PDB entry 6RJD | electron microscopy, 3.30 A resolution | chains C and D of the 4 polymer chains in the assembly

# Chain C
Name: Streptococcus Thermophilus 1 Cas9
From: Streptococcus thermophilus DGCC 7710
Notes: EC 3.1.-.-
Amino-acid sequence (1121 residues; row label = number of the first residue in the row):
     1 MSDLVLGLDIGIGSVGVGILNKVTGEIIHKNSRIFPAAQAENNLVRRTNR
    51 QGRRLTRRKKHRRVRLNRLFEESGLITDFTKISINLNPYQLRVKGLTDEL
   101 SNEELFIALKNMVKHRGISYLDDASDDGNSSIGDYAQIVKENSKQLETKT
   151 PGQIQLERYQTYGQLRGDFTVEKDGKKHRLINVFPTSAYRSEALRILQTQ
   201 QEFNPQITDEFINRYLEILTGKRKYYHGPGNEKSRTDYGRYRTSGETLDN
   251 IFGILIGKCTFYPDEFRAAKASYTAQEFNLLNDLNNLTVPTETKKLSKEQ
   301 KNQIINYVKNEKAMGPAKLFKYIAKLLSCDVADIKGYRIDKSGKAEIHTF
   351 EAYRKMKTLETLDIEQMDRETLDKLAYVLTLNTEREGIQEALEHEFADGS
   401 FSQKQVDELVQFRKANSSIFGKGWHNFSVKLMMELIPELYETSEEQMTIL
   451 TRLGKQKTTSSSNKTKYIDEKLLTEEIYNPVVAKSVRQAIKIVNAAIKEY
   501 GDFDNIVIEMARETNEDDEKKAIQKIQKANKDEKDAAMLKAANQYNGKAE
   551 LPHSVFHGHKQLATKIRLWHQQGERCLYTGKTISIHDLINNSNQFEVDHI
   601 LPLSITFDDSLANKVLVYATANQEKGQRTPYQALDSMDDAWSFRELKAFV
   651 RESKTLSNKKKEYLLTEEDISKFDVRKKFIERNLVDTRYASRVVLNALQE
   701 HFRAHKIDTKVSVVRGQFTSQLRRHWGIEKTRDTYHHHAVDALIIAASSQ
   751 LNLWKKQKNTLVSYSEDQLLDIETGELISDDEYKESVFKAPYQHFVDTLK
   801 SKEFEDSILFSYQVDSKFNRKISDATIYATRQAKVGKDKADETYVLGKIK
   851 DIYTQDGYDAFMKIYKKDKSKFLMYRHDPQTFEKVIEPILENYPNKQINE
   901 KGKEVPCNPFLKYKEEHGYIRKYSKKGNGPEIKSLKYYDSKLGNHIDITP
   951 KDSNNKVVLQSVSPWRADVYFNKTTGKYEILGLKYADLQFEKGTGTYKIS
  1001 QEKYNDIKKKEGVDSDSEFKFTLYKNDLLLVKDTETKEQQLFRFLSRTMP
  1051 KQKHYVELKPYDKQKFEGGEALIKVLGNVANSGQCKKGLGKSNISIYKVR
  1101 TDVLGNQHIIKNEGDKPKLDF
Unresolved in the structure: 1-2, 123-132, 290-295, 511-689, 714-735, 750-804, 893-908
What the authors report for this chain:
  - binding site for ntPAM: Lys1086

# Chain D
Molecule: sgRNA
From: Streptococcus thermophilus DGCC 7710
Sequence (117 nucleotides; numbered 1 to 117; the number before each row is that of its first residue):
     1 GUUGCGUUGAUAAAAGUAUUGUUUUUGUACUCUCAAGAUUCAAUAAUCUU
    51 GCAGAAGCUACAAAGAUAAGGCUUCAUGCCGAAAUCAACACCCUGUCAUU
   101 UUAUGGCAGGGUGUUUU
Unresolved in the structure: 1, 34-52, 93-109, 116-117

# Interface between chain C and chain D
Contacting residue pairs - 205 pairs, chain C then chain D:
  Ala38(C) - A84(D)  sugar contact
  Asn42(C) - A83(D)  sugar contact
  Asn43(C) - A13(D)  phosphate contact
  Asn43(C) - A14(D)  phosphate contact
  Asn43(C) - A83(D)  sugar contact
  Arg46(C) - A82(D)  salt bridge to the phosphate
  Arg46(C) - A83(D)  sugar contact
  Arg47(C) - A13(D)  salt bridge to the phosphate
  Arg47(C) - A14(D)  salt bridge to the phosphate
  Arg47(C) - A15(D)  phosphate contact
  Asn49(C) - A82(D)  hydrogen bond to the base
  Arg50(C) - A14(D)  salt bridge to the phosphate
  Arg50(C) - A15(D)  salt bridge to the phosphate
  Arg50(C) - G81(D)  phosphate contact
  Gln51(C) - A15(D)  base contact
  Gln51(C) - G16(D)  base contact
  Arg53(C) - A68(D)  phosphate contact
  Arg53(C) - G81(D)  base contact
  Arg53(C) - A82(D)  salt bridge to the phosphate
  Arg54(C) - A15(D)  salt bridge to the phosphate
  Arg54(C) - G16(D)  phosphate contact
  Arg54(C) - C80(D)  salt bridge to the phosphate
  Leu55(C) - U17(D)  base contact
  Leu55(C) - A18(D)  phosphate contact
  Thr56(C) - U67(D)  base contact
  Arg57(C) - C79(D)  salt bridge to the phosphate
  Arg57(C) - C80(D)  salt bridge to the phosphate
  Arg58(C) - G16(D)  salt bridge to the phosphate
  Arg58(C) - U17(D)  salt bridge to the phosphate
  Arg58(C) - G78(D)  salt bridge to the phosphate
  Arg58(C) - C79(D)  salt bridge to the phosphate
  Lys60(C) - A66(D)  phosphate contact
  Lys60(C) - U67(D)  salt bridge to the phosphate
  His61(C) - A76(D)  hydrogen bond to the sugar
  His61(C) - G78(D)  phosphate contact
  Arg62(C) - A18(D)  salt bridge to the phosphate
  Arg63(C) - G65(D)  salt bridge to the phosphate
  Arg63(C) - A66(D)  salt bridge to the phosphate
  Arg65(C) - U77(D)  phosphate contact
  Arg65(C) - G78(D)  salt bridge to the phosphate
  Arg68(C) - C75(D)  hydrogen bond to the base
  Arg68(C) - A76(D)  base contact
  Ile84(C) - A63(D)  hydrogen bond to the sugar
  Ile84(C) - A64(D)  sugar contact
  Asn85(C) - U26(D)  hydrogen bond to the sugar
  Asn85(C) - G27(D)  hydrogen bond to the sugar
  Asn87(C) - A62(D)  sugar contact
  Tyr89(C) - A62(D)  phosphate contact
  Tyr89(C) - A63(D)  hydrogen bond to the phosphate
  Lys110(C) - A64(D)  hydrogen bond to the phosphate
  Lys110(C) - G65(D)  salt bridge to the phosphate
  Asn111(C) - A64(D)  phosphate contact
  Lys114(C) - A64(D)  salt bridge to the phosphate
  Lys114(C) - G65(D)  salt bridge to the phosphate
  His115(C) - U19(D)  salt bridge to the phosphate
  His115(C) - U20(D)  salt bridge to the phosphate
  Arg116(C) - U17(D)  phosphate contact
  Arg116(C) - A18(D)  salt bridge to the phosphate
  Arg116(C) - U19(D)  phosphate contact
  Gly117(C) - A18(D)  sugar contact
  Ile118(C) - A18(D)  sugar contact
  Tyr159(C) - C61(D)  sugar contact
  Tyr159(C) - A62(D)  sugar contact
  Gly163(C) - C61(D)  hydrogen bond to the sugar
  Gln164(C) - C61(D)  phosphate contact
  Gln164(C) - A62(D)  phosphate contact
  Leu165(C) - A62(D)  hydrogen bond to the phosphate
  Arg166(C) - U20(D)  salt bridge to the phosphate
  Arg166(C) - A62(D)  hydrogen bond to the phosphate
  Arg166(C) - A63(D)  salt bridge to the phosphate
  Gly167(C) - U20(D)  hydrogen bond to the phosphate
  Lys222(C) - U17(D)  sugar contact
  Arg223(C) - G16(D)  hydrogen bond to the sugar
  Arg223(C) - U17(D)  phosphate contact
  Arg223(C) - U77(D)  base contact
  Arg223(C) - G78(D)  salt bridge to the phosphate
  Arg223(C) - C79(D)  salt bridge to the phosphate
  Lys224(C) - G16(D)  sugar contact
  Tyr225(C) - A15(D)  hydrogen bond to the sugar
  Tyr225(C) - G16(D)  sugar contact
  His227(C) - U77(D)  base contact
  Gly228(C) - A15(D)  phosphate contact
  Pro229(C) - A15(D)  phosphate contact
  Pro229(C) - G16(D)  phosphate contact
  Pro229(C) - C79(D)  phosphate contact
  Gly230(C) - C79(D)  phosphate contact
  Asn231(C) - A76(D)  phosphate contact
  Asn231(C) - U77(D)  hydrogen bond to the phosphate
  Asn231(C) - G78(D)  sugar contact
  Lys233(C) - U74(D)  hydrogen bond to the base
  Lys233(C) - C75(D)  salt bridge to the phosphate
  Ser234(C) - G78(D)  sugar contact
  Ser234(C) - C79(D)  sugar contact
  Thr236(C) - C79(D)  phosphate contact
  Thr236(C) - C80(D)  hydrogen bond to the phosphate
  Tyr238(C) - A14(D)  phosphate contact
  Tyr238(C) - A15(D)  phosphate contact
  Tyr238(C) - C80(D)  phosphate contact
  Tyr238(C) - G81(D)  phosphate contact
  Arg240(C) - U77(D)  hydrogen bond to the base
  Tyr241(C) - U77(D)  hydrogen bond to the base
  Thr260(C) - G4(D)  phosphate contact
  Lys270(C) - G6(D)  phosphate contact
  Asn279(C) - C5(D)  sugar contact
  Arg338(C) - C5(D)  hydrogen bond to the sugar
  Arg338(C) - G6(D)  hydrogen bond to the sugar
  Asp340(C) - G6(D)  sugar contact
  Lys341(C) - U7(D)  hydrogen bond to the sugar
  His348(C) - C5(D)  hydrogen bond to the sugar
  His425(C) - C5(D)  salt bridge to the phosphate
  Asn426(C) - G4(D)  hydrogen bond to the phosphate
  Asn426(C) - C5(D)  hydrogen bond to the phosphate
  Phe427(C) - U3(D)  sugar contact
  Phe427(C) - G4(D)  sugar contact
  Gln446(C) - U3(D)  hydrogen bond to the base
  Gln446(C) - G4(D)  sugar contact
  Met447(C) - U2(D)  base contact
  Met447(C) - U3(D)  base contact
  Thr465(C) - G110(D)  phosphate contact
  Lys466(C) - G111(D)  hydrogen bond to the phosphate
  Lys466(C) - U112(D)  salt bridge to the phosphate
  Tyr467(C) - G111(D)  phosphate contact
  Lys484(C) - A84(D)  phosphate contact
  Lys484(C) - U85(D)  salt bridge to the phosphate
  Arg487(C) - U85(D)  hydrogen bond to the phosphate
  Arg487(C) - C86(D)  salt bridge to the phosphate
  Gln488(C) - C86(D)  phosphate contact
  Lys491(C) - C86(D)  salt bridge to the phosphate
  Lys491(C) - A87(D)  salt bridge to the phosphate
  Gln813(C) - U85(D)  phosphate contact
  Val814(C) - C86(D)  hydrogen bond to the base
  Ser816(C) - C86(D)  hydrogen bond to the base
  Lys817(C) - A83(D)  salt bridge to the phosphate
  Asn819(C) - A68(D)  base contact
  Asn819(C) - G81(D)  hydrogen bond to the sugar
  Asn819(C) - A82(D)  sugar contact
  Arg820(C) - A68(D)  hydrogen bond to the base
  Arg820(C) - A82(D)  sugar contact
  Arg820(C) - A83(D)  salt bridge to the phosphate
  Arg820(C) - A84(D)  salt bridge to the phosphate
  Lys821(C) - A68(D)  base contact
  Lys821(C) - A82(D)  base contact
  Ile822(C) - A68(D)  hydrogen bond to the base
  Ile822(C) - A69(D)  sugar contact
  Thr826(C) - U22(D)  sugar contact
  Ile827(C) - U22(D)  hydrogen bond to the sugar
  Ile827(C) - U23(D)  sugar contact
  Ile827(C) - A66(D)  base contact
  Ala829(C) - U23(D)  phosphate contact
  Ala829(C) - U24(D)  phosphate contact
  Arg831(C) - U24(D)  salt bridge to the phosphate
  Arg831(C) - C58(D)  salt bridge to the phosphate
  Lys848(C) - U22(D)  salt bridge to the phosphate
  Lys848(C) - U23(D)  salt bridge to the phosphate
  Lys850(C) - U22(D)  sugar contact
  Leu873(C) - C58(D)  phosphate contact
  Met874(C) - C58(D)  sugar contact
  His877(C) - A56(D)  hydrogen bond to the sugar
  Asp878(C) - C58(D)  base contact
  Lys922(C) - C30(D)  hydrogen bond to the base
  Lys922(C) - C58(D)  hydrogen bond to the base
  Lys922(C) - U59(D)  base contact
  Tyr923(C) - C30(D)  sugar contact
  Tyr923(C) - U31(D)  sugar contact
  Ser924(C) - C30(D)  hydrogen bond to the phosphate
  Ser924(C) - U31(D)  hydrogen bond to the phosphate
  Lys925(C) - U31(D)  hydrogen bond to the phosphate
  Lys925(C) - C32(D)  salt bridge to the phosphate
  Pro930(C) - A29(D)  base contact
  Pro930(C) - C30(D)  sugar contact
  Pro930(C) - U59(D)  base contact
  Glu931(C) - U59(D)  hydrogen bond to the sugar
  Glu931(C) - A60(D)  hydrogen bond to the sugar
  Ile932(C) - U59(D)  sugar contact
  Lys933(C) - U59(D)  phosphate contact
  Lys933(C) - A60(D)  hydrogen bond to the phosphate
  Ser934(C) - U59(D)  phosphate contact
  Ser934(C) - A60(D)  hydrogen bond to the phosphate
  Leu935(C) - U59(D)  phosphate contact
  Lys936(C) - U59(D)  hydrogen bond to the phosphate
  Asp952(C) - U24(D)  hydrogen bond to the sugar
  Asp952(C) - U25(D)  sugar contact
  Ser953(C) - U24(D)  phosphate contact
  Asn954(C) - U25(D)  hydrogen bond to the phosphate
  Val957(C) - U23(D)  sugar contact
  Leu959(C) - A68(D)  sugar contact
  Tyr985(C) - A69(D)  base contact
  Leu988(C) - A69(D)  base contact
  Gln989(C) - G70(D)  sugar contact
  Phe990(C) - A69(D)  base contact
  Phe990(C) - G70(D)  sugar contact
  Phe990(C) - G71(D)  sugar contact
  Glu991(C) - G71(D)  phosphate contact
  Lys992(C) - G71(D)  phosphate contact
  Lys992(C) - C72(D)  phosphate contact
  Gly995(C) - G71(D)  sugar contact
  Tyr997(C) - A69(D)  hydrogen bond to the base
  Arg1100(C) - A88(D)  hydrogen bond to the sugar
  Thr1101(C) - A87(D)  sugar contact
  Asp1102(C) - A87(D)  base contact
  Val1103(C) - A87(D)  phosphate contact
  His1108(C) - A87(D)  base contact
  His1108(C) - U115(D)  stacking on the base
  Ile1109(C) - U115(D)  sugar contact
  Ile1110(C) - U115(D)  base contact
Also at the interface, not in a pair above, chain C (140 interface residues in all): Arg33, Ala40, Val45, Leu86, Pro88, Asp168, Asn182, Val183, Gly221, Ile251, Phe252, Phe261, Phe278, Glu346, Lys464, Asp815, Ile946, Ile948, Pro950, Ala986
Also at the interface, not in a pair above, chain D (63 interface residues in all): U8, A12, G21, G57

# Overview
140 residues of chain C and 63 residues of chain D are in contact; the contacts include 49 hydrogen bonds, 44
salt bridges and 1 aromatic stacking contact. Polar pairs include Asn49(C)-A82(D), Arg68(C)-C75(D) and
Lys233(C)-U74(D). From the paper: a binding site for ntPAM at Lys1086(C).
Here chain C is Streptococcus Thermophilus 1 Cas9 and chain D is sgRNA, both from Streptococcus thermophilus
DGCC 7710. Entry 6RJD (Cryo-EM structure of St1Cas9-sgRNA-tDNA59-ntPAM complex) was determined by electron
microscopy (same publication as 6RJ9, 6RJA and 6RJG).
